9IJF - chains D and E of the 4 polymer chains in the assembly; structure by X-ray diffraction, 2.73 A resolution.

Chain D (and E):
Name: Putative AMP-binding enzyme
From: Kutzneria albida DSM 43870
Notes: chain E of this document is another copy of the same molecule, construct and numbering; everything in this record applies to it too
Reference sequence: W5W4E6 (W5W4E6_9PSEU); residues 1-553 here = UniProt positions 1-553
Chain sequence (569 residues; row label = number of the first residue in the row; numbers below 1 keep their minus sign (Met-15 is residue -15)):
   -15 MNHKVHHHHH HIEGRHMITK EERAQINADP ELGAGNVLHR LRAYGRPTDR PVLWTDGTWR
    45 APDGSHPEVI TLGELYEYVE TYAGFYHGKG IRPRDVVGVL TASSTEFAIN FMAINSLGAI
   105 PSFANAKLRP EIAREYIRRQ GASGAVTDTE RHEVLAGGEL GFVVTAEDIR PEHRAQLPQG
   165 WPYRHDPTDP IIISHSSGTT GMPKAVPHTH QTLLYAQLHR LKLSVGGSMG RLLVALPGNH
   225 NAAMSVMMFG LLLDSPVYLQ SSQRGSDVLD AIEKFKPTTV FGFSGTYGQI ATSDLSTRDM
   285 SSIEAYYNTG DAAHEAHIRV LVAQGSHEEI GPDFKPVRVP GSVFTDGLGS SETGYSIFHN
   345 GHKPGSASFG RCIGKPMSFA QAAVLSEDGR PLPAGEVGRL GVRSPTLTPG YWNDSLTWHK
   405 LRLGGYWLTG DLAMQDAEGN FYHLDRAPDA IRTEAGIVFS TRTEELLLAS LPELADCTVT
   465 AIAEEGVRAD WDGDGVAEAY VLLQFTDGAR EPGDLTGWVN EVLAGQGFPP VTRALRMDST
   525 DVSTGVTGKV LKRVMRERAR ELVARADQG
Not modelled in the structure: -15 to 0, 524-553 (chain E: -15 to 0, 522-553)
Construct notes: initiating methionine (-15); expression tag (-14 to 0)

Interface between chain D and chain E:
Pairs across the interface - 53 pairs, chain D then chain E:
  Arg7(D) - Pro377(E)
  Lys206(D) - Pro375(E)
  Leu207(D) - Gln365(E)
  Leu207(D) - Ala366(E)
  Leu207(D) - Tyr410(E)
  Leu207(D) - Gln419(E)
  Ser208(D) - Pro375(E)  hydrogen bond (side chain-backbone)
  Ser208(D) - Leu376(E)
  Ser208(D) - Ala378(E)
  Val209(D) - Gln419(E)
  Val209(D) - Ala421(E)
  Gly210(D) - Ala378(E)
  Gly210(D) - Ala421(E)
  Ile314(D) - Met418(E)  hydrophobic
  Ile314(D) - Asp420(E)
  Pro316(D) - Gln510(E)
  Pro316(D) - Phe512(E)
  Asp317(D) - Gln510(E)
  Asp317(D) - Gly511(E)
  Phe318(D) - Arg355(E)
  Phe318(D) - Met418(E)
  Phe318(D) - Leu428(E)  hydrophobic
  Lys347(D) - Glu422(E)  salt bridge
  Arg355(D) - Phe318(E)
  Lys359(D) - His343(E)  hydrogen bond
  Gln365(D) - Leu207(E)
  Arg374(D) - Ala8(E)
  Pro375(D) - Lys206(E)
  Pro375(D) - Leu207(E)
  Pro375(D) - Ser208(E)  hydrogen bond (backbone-side chain)
  Leu376(D) - Ser208(E)
  Pro377(D) - Arg7(E)
  Pro377(D) - Ser208(E)
  Ala378(D) - Ser208(E)
  Glu380(D) - Lys4(E)  salt bridge
  Tyr410(D) - Leu207(E)
  Met418(D) - Ile314(E)  hydrophobic
  Met418(D) - Phe318(E)
  Gln419(D) - Ile314(E)
  Asp420(D) - Ile314(E)
  Ala421(D) - Val209(E)
  Ala421(D) - Gly210(E)
  Ala421(D) - Gly211(E)
  Glu422(D) - Val209(E)
  Gly423(D) - Val209(E)
  Tyr426(D) - Ile314(E)  hydrophobic
  Leu428(D) - Phe318(E)  hydrophobic
  Arg446(D) - Phe318(E)
  Gln510(D) - Pro316(E)
  Gln510(D) - Asp317(E)
  Gly511(D) - Asp317(E)
  Phe512(D) - Pro316(E)
  Phe512(D) - Asp317(E)
Interface residues without a listed pair, chain D (37 interface residues in all): Lys319, His343, Ser362, Phe443
Interface residues without a listed pair, chain E (36 interface residues in all): Lys359, Ser362, Gly423, Tyr426, Arg446

In short:
37 residues of chain D face 36 of chain E across their interface; the contacts include 3 hydrogen bonds and 2
salt bridges. Polar pairs include Lys347(D)-Glu422(E), Glu380(D)-Lys4(E) and Ser208(D)-Pro375(E).
Chain D and chain E are both Putative AMP-binding enzyme (Kutzneria albida DSM 43870); the structure,
Structure of ATP-dependent diazotase CmaA6, was determined by X-ray diffraction together with 8ZTZ from the
same study.
